9ELA - chains A and B; structure by X-ray diffraction, 2.85 A resolution.

[Chain A]
Name: Lysine-specific histone demethylase 1A
Organism: Homo sapiens
Notes: EC 1.14.99.66
UniProt: O60341 (KDM1A_HUMAN); residue numbers follow UniProt; this construct covers 1-852
Chain sequence (871 residues; numbered -18 to 852; the number before each row is that of its first residue; numbers below 1 keep their minus sign (Gly-18 is residue -18)):
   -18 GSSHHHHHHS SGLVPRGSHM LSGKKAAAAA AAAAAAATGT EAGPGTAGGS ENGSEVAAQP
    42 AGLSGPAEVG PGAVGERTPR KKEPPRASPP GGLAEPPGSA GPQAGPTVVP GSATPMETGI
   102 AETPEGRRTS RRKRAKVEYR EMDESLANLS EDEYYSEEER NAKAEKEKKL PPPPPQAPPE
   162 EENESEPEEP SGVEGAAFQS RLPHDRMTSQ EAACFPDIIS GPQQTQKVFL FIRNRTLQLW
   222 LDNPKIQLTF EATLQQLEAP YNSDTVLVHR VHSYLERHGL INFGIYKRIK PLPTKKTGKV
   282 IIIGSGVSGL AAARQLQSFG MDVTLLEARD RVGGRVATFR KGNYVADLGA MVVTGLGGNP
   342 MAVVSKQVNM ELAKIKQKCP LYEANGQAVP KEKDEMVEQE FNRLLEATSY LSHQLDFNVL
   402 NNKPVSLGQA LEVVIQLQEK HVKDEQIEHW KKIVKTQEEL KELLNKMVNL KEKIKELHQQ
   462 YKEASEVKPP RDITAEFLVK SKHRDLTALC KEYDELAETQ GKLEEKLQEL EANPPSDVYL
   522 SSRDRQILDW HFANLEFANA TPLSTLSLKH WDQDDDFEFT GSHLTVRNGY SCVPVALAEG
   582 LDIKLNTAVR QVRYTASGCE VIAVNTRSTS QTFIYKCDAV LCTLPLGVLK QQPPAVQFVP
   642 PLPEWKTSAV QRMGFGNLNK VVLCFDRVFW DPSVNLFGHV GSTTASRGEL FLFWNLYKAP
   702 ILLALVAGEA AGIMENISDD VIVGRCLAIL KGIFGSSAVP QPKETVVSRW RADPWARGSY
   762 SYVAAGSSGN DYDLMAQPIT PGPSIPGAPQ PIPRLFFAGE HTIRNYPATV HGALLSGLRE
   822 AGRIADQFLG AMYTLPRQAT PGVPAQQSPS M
Not modelled in the structure: -18 to 170, 837-852
Differences from the reference sequence: expression tag (-18 to 0)
Small-molecule neighbours: XZQ ([(2R,3S,4R,5R)-5-(6-amino-9H-purin-9-yl)-3,4-dihydroxyoxolan-2-yl]methyl (2R,3S,4S)-2,3,4-trihydroxy-5-[(1R,3R,3aS,13R)-1-hydroxy-10,11-dimethyl-4,6-dioxo-3-[3-(phenylcarbamoyl)phenyl]-2,3,5,6-tetrahydro-1H-benzo[g]pyrrolo[2,1-e]pteridin-8(4H)-yl]pentyl dihydrogen diphosphate): Ile284, Gly285, Ser286, Gly287, Val288, Ser289, Gly290, Leu307, Glu308, Ala309, Arg310, Gly314, Gly315, Arg316, Val317, Leu329, Gly330, Ala331, Met332, Val333, Thr335, Phe538, Ala539, Asn540, Asp555, Thr588, Ala589, Val590, Thr624, Leu625, Pro626, Val629, Val637, Leu659, Lys661, Trp751, Trp756, Ser760, Tyr761, Ser762, Tyr763, Gly800, Glu801, Pro808, Ala809, Thr810, Val811, Ala814
What the authors report for this chain:
  - mutagenesis - T684DEL/T685DEL/A686DEL/S687DEL: increased growth in response to AW4
  - mutagenesis - T684DEL/T685DEL/A686DEL/S687DEL: unchanged catalytic activity

[Chain B]
Name: REST corepressor 1
Organism: Homo sapiens
UniProt: Q9UKL0 (RCOR1_HUMAN); residues 305-440 here correspond to UniProt positions 308-443 (UniProt number = residue number + 3)
Chain sequence (144 residues; numbered 297 to 440; the number before each row is that of its first residue):
   297 GPLGSPEFRA KRKPPKGMFL SQEDVEAVSA NATAATTVLR QLDMELVSVK RQIQNIKQTN
   357 SALKEKLDGG IEPYRLPEVI QKCNARWTTE EQLLAVQAIR KYGRDFQAIS DVIGNKSVVQ
   417 VKNFFVNYRR RFNIDEVLQE WEAE
Not modelled in the structure: 297-307
Differences from the reference sequence: expression tag (297-304)

[Interface between chain A and chain B]
Residue-residue contacts (96):
  Glu381(A) - Met314(B)
  Arg384(A) - Pro311(B)
  Arg384(A) - Lys312(B)  hydrogen bond (side chain-backbone)
  Arg384(A) - Gly313(B)  hydrogen bond (side chain-backbone)
  Arg384(A) - Met314(B)
  Ala388(A) - Leu316(B)  hydrophobic
  Tyr391(A) - Arg308(B)
  Tyr391(A) - Lys309(B)
  Tyr391(A) - Pro310(B)
  Tyr391(A) - Leu316(B)  hydrophobic
  Leu392(A) - Leu316(B)  hydrophobic
  Gln395(A) - Arg308(B)
  Leu396(A) - Gln318(B)
  Leu401(A) - Ser325(B)
  Val415(A) - Leu316(B)  hydrophobic
  Gln417(A) - Val324(B)
  Gln417(A) - Ala331(B)
  Leu418(A) - Phe315(B)
  Leu418(A) - Asp320(B)
  Leu418(A) - Val321(B)  hydrophobic
  Leu418(A) - Val324(B)  hydrophobic
  Gln419(A) - Gly313(B)  hydrogen bond (side chain-backbone)
  Gln419(A) - Met314(B)
  Gln419(A) - Phe315(B)  hydrogen bond (side chain-backbone)
  Lys421(A) - Asp320(B)  salt bridge
  Lys421(A) - Leu335(B)
  His422(A) - Phe315(B)
  Lys424(A) - Leu335(B)
  Lys424(A) - Leu338(B)
  Lys424(A) - Asp339(B)
  Asp425(A) - Leu338(B)
  Gln427(A) - Leu342(B)
  Ile428(A) - Leu338(B)
  Ile428(A) - Glu341(B)
  Ile428(A) - Leu342(B)  hydrophobic
  Trp431(A) - Leu342(B)
  Trp431(A) - Val345(B)  hydrophobic
  Trp431(A) - Lys346(B)
  Trp431(A) - Ile349(B)  hydrophobic
  Lys432(A) - Glu341(B)  salt bridge
  Ile434(A) - Ile349(B)  hydrophobic
  Val435(A) - Val345(B)  hydrophobic
  Val435(A) - Ile349(B)  hydrophobic
  Gln438(A) - Ile352(B)
  Gln438(A) - Lys353(B)
  Gln438(A) - Asn356(B)  hydrogen bond (backbone-side chain)
  Glu439(A) - Gln348(B)
  Glu439(A) - Ile352(B)
  Leu441(A) - Asn356(B)
  Lys442(A) - Thr355(B)
  Lys442(A) - Asn356(B)
  Lys442(A) - Leu359(B)
  Leu445(A) - Asn356(B)
  Leu445(A) - Leu359(B)  hydrophobic
  Asn446(A) - Leu359(B)
  Met448(A) - Leu363(B)  hydrophobic
  Val449(A) - Leu363(B)  hydrophobic
  Lys452(A) - Lys362(B)
  Lys452(A) - Leu363(B)
  Lys452(A) - Asp364(B)  hydrogen bond (side chain-backbone)
  Lys452(A) - Gly366(B)  hydrogen bond (side chain-backbone)
  Ile455(A) - Ile367(B)  hydrophobic
  Ile455(A) - Tyr370(B)  hydrophobic
  Lys456(A) - Tyr370(B)
  His459(A) - Pro369(B)
  His459(A) - Tyr370(B)
  Tyr462(A) - Leu372(B)  hydrophobic
  Ile474(A) - Leu389(B)  hydrophobic
  Ile474(A) - Gln393(B)  hydrogen bond (backbone-side chain)
  Thr475(A) - Gln393(B)
  Phe478(A) - Leu390(B)  hydrophobic
  Phe478(A) - Gln393(B)
  Phe478(A) - Ala394(B)
  Lys481(A) - Leu390(B)
  Lys481(A) - Val408(B)
  Ser482(A) - Lys397(B)
  Ser482(A) - Tyr398(B)
  His484(A) - Leu372(B)
  His484(A) - Pro373(B)
  His484(A) - Val375(B)
  Arg485(A) - Tyr398(B)
  Arg485(A) - Ala404(B)
  Arg485(A) - Asp407(B)
  Asp486(A) - Lys397(B)  salt bridge
  Asp486(A) - Tyr398(B)  hydrogen bond
  Leu487(A) - Tyr370(B)
  Leu487(A) - Leu372(B)  hydrophobic
  Cys491(A) - Ile367(B)  hydrophobic
  Cys491(A) - Tyr370(B)
  Tyr494(A) - Leu363(B)
  Tyr494(A) - Gly366(B)
  Tyr494(A) - Ile367(B)  hydrophobic
  Asp495(A) - Ile367(B)
  Asp495(A) - Arg371(B)  salt bridge
  Glu505(A) - Lys360(B)  salt bridge
  Tyr520(A) - Met314(B)
Interface residues without a listed pair, chain A (56 interface residues in all): Leu385, Glu387, Phe398, Val414, Glu420, Glu477, Gln501
Interface residues without a listed pair, chain B (55 interface residues in all): Val334, Gly365, Glu386, Asp401, Ile409

[Summary]
56 residues of chain A and 55 residues of chain B are in contact, with 9 hydrogen bonds and 5 salt bridges.
Polar pairs include Lys421(A)-Asp320(B), Lys432(A)-Glu341(B) and Asp486(A)-Lys397(B). Bound to chain A:
compound XZQ. The paper reports that T684DEL/T685DEL/A686DEL/S687DEL of chain A increase growth in response to
AW4; T684DEL/T685DEL/A686DEL/S687DEL of chain A leave catalytic activity unchanged.
Here chain A is Lysine-specific histone demethylase 1A and chain B is REST corepressor 1, both from Homo
sapiens. Entry 9ELA (LSD1-CoREST in complex with T108, long soaking) was determined by X-ray diffraction
together with 8BOP, 8BOX, 8F2Z, 8F30, 8F59, 8F6S and 18 further entries from the same study.
